4JT0 - chains H and Z of the 30 polymer chains in the assembly; structure by X-ray diffraction, 3.10 A resolution.

[Chain H]
Name: Proteasome subunit beta type-2
From: Saccharomyces cerevisiae
Notes: EC 3.4.25.1
UniProtKB: P25043 (PSB2_YEAST); residues 1-232 here correspond to UniProt positions 30-261 (UniProt number = residue number + 29)
Amino-acid sequence (232 residues; row label = number of the first residue in the row):
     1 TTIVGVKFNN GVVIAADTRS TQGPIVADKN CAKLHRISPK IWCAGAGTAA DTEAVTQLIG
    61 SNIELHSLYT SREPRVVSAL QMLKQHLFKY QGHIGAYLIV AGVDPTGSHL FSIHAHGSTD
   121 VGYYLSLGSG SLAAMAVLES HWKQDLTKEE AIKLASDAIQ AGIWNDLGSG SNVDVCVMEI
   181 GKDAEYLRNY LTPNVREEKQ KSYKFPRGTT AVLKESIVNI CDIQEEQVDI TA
Unresolved in the structure: 223-232

[Chain Z]
Name: Proteasome subunit beta type-6
From: Saccharomyces cerevisiae
Notes: EC 3.4.25.1
UniProtKB: P23724 (PSB6_YEAST); residues 1-222 here correspond to UniProt positions 20-241 (UniProt number = residue number + 19)
Amino-acid sequence (222 residues; numbered 1 to 222; the number before each row is that of its first residue):
     1 QFNPYGDNGG TILGIAGEDF AVLAGDTRNI TDYSINSRYE PKVFDCGDNI VMSANGFAAD
    61 GDALVKRFKN SVKWYHFDHN DKKLSINSAA RNIQHLLYGK RFFPYYVHTI IAGLDEDGKG
   121 AVYSFDPVGS YEREQCRAGG AAASLIMPFL DNQVNFKNQY EPGTNGKVKK PLKYLSVEEV
   181 IKLVRDSFTS ATERHIQVGD GLEILIVTKD GVRKEFYELK RD

[Chain H / chain Z interface]
Residue-residue contacts - 61 pairs, chain H then chain Z:
  R19(H) with I196(Z); D222(Z), salt bridge
  T21(H) with I196(Z)
  G23(H) with Y33(Z)
  P24(H) with R194(Z); H195(Z); I196(Z), hydrogen bond (backbone-backbone)
  I25(H) with R194(Z)
  V26(H) with E193(Z); R194(Z), hydrogen bond (backbone-backbone); I196(Z), hydrophobic
  A27(H) with R194(Z), hydrogen bond (backbone-side chain)
  K29(H) with E193(Z), salt bridge; R194(Z)
  I163(H) with D222(Z)
  W164(H) with I35(Z); R38(Z), hydrogen bond (backbone-side chain); R221(Z); D222(Z)
  N165(H) with Y33(Z); R38(Z)
  D166(H) with Y33(Z); D222(Z)
  L167(H) with I30(Z), hydrophobic; D32(Z); Y33(Z), hydrogen bond (backbone-backbone); I35(Z), hydrophobic; I196(Z)
  G168(H) with Y33(Z)
  S169(H) with D222(Z)
  G170(H) with D222(Z)
  S171(H) with D222(Z), hydrogen bond (backbone-side chain)
  N194(H) with K220(Z), hydrogen bond (backbone-side chain); D222(Z)
  R196(H) with T189(Z), hydrogen bond; S190(Z), hydrogen bond; E193(Z)
  E197(H) with R185(Z), salt bridge; T189(Z); E218(Z)
  K199(H) with D186(Z)
  Q200(H) with K182(Z); R185(Z), hydrogen bond; D186(Z), hydrogen bond (backbone-side chain)
  K201(H) with Q153(Z); E179(Z); D186(Z), hydrogen bond (backbone-side chain)
  Y203(H) with F149(Z); Q153(Z); L183(Z); D186(Z), hydrogen bond
  F205(H) with N152(Z); Q153(Z); Q159(Z)
  R207(H) with P162(Z)
  G208(H) with P162(Z)
  T209(H) with N158(Z); Q159(Z); Y160(Z), hydrogen bond (backbone-backbone)
  A211(H) with Y160(Z), hydrophobic; G166(Z)
Interface residues without a listed pair, chain H (32 interface residues in all): D28, P206, V212
Interface residues without a listed pair, chain Z (33 interface residues in all): R28, S34, E161, G163, N165

[Summary]
The interface between chain H and chain Z involves 32 residues on one side and 33 on the other, with 14
hydrogen bonds and 3 salt bridges. Polar pairs include R19(H)-D222(Z), K29(H)-E193(Z) and E197(H)-R185(Z).
Chain H is Proteasome subunit beta type-2 and chain Z is Proteasome subunit beta type-6, both from
Saccharomyces cerevisiae; the structure, Yeast 20S proteasome in complex with the dimerized linear mimetic of
TMC-95A - yCP:4a, was determined by X-ray diffraction (same publication as 4JSQ and 4JSU).
